PDB entry 6O7K | electron microscopy, 4.20 A resolution (low resolution: residue-level contacts below are approximate; hydrogen-bond / salt-bridge calls are withheld) | chains g and q of the 25 polymer chains in the assembly

[Chain g]
Molecule: 16S ribosomal RNA
From: Escherichia coli
Sequence (1539 nucleotides; each row starts with the number of its first residue):
     2 AAUUGAAGAGUUUGAUCAUGGCUCAGAUUGAACGCUGGCGGCAGGCCUAA
    52 CACAUGCAAGUCGAACGGUAACAGGAAGAAGCUUGCUUCUUUGCUGACGA
   102 GUGGCGGACGGGUGAGUAAUGUCUGGGAAACUGCCUGAUGGAGGGGGAUA
   152 ACUACUGGAAACGGUAGCUAAUACCGCAUAACGUCGCAAGACCAAAGAGG
   202 GGGACCUUCGGGCCUCUUGCCAUCGGAUGUGCCCAGAUGGGAUUAGCUAG
   252 UAGGUGGGGUAACGGCUCACCUAGGCGACGAUCCCUAGCUGGUCUGAGAG
   302 GAUGACCAGCCACACUGGAACUGAGACACGGUCCAGACUCCUACGGGAGG
   352 CAGCAGUGGGGAAUAUUGCACAAUGGGCGCAAGCCUGAUGCAGCCAUGCC
   402 GCGUGUAUGAAGAAGGCCUUCGGGUUGUAAAGUACUUUCAGCGGGGAGGA
   452 AGGGAGUAAAGUUAAUACCUUUGCUCAUUGACGUUACCCGCAGAAGAAGC
   502 ACCGGCUAACUCCGUGCCAGCAGCCGCGGUAAUACGGAGGGUGCAAGCGU
   552 UAAUCGGAAUUACUGGGCGUAAAGCGCACGCAGGCGGUUUGUUAAGUCAG
   602 AUGUGAAAUCCCCGGGCUCAACCUGGGAACUGCAUCUGAUACUGGCAAGC
   652 UUGAGUCUCGUAGAGGGGGGUAGAAUUCCAGGUGUAGCGGUGAAAUGCGU
   702 AGAGAUCUGGAGGAAUACCGGUGGCGAAGGCGGCCCCCUGGACGAAGACU
   752 GACGCUCAGGUGCGAAAGCGUGGGGAGCAAACAGGAUUAGAUACCCUGGU
   802 AGUCCACGCCGUAAACGAUGUCGACUUGGAGGUUGUGCCCUUGAGGCGUG
   852 GCUUCCGGAGCUAACGCGUUAAGUCGACCGCCUGGGGAGUACGGCCGCAA
   902 GGUUAAAACUCAAAUGAAUUGACGGGGGCCCGCACAAGCGGUGGAGCAUG
   952 UGGUUUAAUUCGAUGCAACGCGAAGAACCUUACCUGGUCUUGACAUCCAC
  1002 GGAAGUUUUCAGAGAUGAGAAUGUGCCUUCGGGAACCGUGAGACAGGUGC
  1052 UGCAUGGCUGUCGUCAGCUCGUGUUGUGAAAUGUUGGGUUAAGUCCCGCA
  1102 ACGAGCGCAACCCUUAUCCUUUGUUGCCAGCGGUCCGGCCGGGAACUCAA
  1152 AGGAGACUGCCAGUGAUAAACUGGAGGAAGGUGGGGAUGACGUCAAGUCA
  1202 UCAUGGCCCUUACGACCAGGGCUACACACGUGCUACAAUGGCGCAUACAA
  1252 AGAGAAGCGACCUCGCGAGAGCAAGCGGACCUCAUAAAGUGCGUCGUAGU
  1302 CCGGAUUGGAGUCUGCAACUCGACUCCAUGAAGUCGGAAUCGCUAGUAAU
  1352 CGUGGAUCAGAAUGCCACGGUGAAUACGUUCCCGGGCCUUGUACACACCG
  1402 CCCGUCACACCAUGGGAGUGGGUUGCAAAAGAAGUAGGUAGCUUAACCUU
  1452 CGGGAGGGCGCUUACCACUUUGUGAUUCAUGACUGGGGUGAAGUCGUAAC
  1502 AAGGUAACCGUAGGGGAACCUGCGGUUGGAUCACCUCCU

[Chain q]
Molecule: 30S ribosomal protein S11
From: Escherichia coli
Reference sequence: P0A7R9 (RS11_ECOLI); residues 12-128 here correspond to UniProt positions 13-129 (UniProt number = residue number + 1)
Amino-acid sequence (117 residues; numbered 12 to 128; the number before each row is that of its first residue):
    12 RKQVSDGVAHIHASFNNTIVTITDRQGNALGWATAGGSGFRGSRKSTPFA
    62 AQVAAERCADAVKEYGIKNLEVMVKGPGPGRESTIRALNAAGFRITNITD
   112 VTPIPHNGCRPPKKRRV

[How chain g and chain q interact]
Contacting residue pairs (80):
  G674(g) with His-117(q)
  A675(g) with Ile-115(q); Pro-116(q); His-117(q); Gly-119(q)
  A676(g) with Pro-114(q); Ile-115(q); Pro-116(q); Gly-119(q)
  U677(g) with Pro-114(q); Cys-120(q)
  G683(g) with Gly-38(q); Asn-39(q)
  U684(g) with Asn-39(q); Ala-40(q)
  G685(g) with Ala-40(q); Trp-43(q)
  U686(g) with Trp-43(q)
  A687(g) with Trp-43(q)
  G688(g) with Thr-45(q)
  C689(g) with Asn-28(q); Thr-45(q); Gly-47(q); Gly-48(q); Arg-52(q)
  G690(g) with Asn-28(q)
  G691(g) with Asn-27(q); Lys-56(q)
  U692(g) with Asn-27(q); Gly-53(q); Arg-126(q)
  G693(g) with Arg-126(q)
  A694(g) with Ser-54(q)
  A695(g) with Gly-53(q)
  A704(g) with Trp-43(q)
  G705(g) with Ile-30(q); Trp-43(q)
  A706(g) with His-23(q); Ile-30(q); Thr-32(q)
  U707(g) with His-21(q); His-23(q); Thr-34(q); Gly-38(q); Lys-86(q)
  C708(g) with His-21(q); Gln-37(q); Gly-38(q); Lys-86(q)
  A715(g) with Gly-119(q)
  A716(g) with His-117(q); Asn-118(q); Gly-119(q)
  A718(g) with Pro-116(q); His-117(q)
  A777(g) with Cys-120(q)
  G778(g) with Cys-120(q); Arg-121(q)
  C779(g) with Arg-121(q); Pro-123(q); Lys-124(q)
  A780(g) with Pro-123(q); Lys-124(q); Lys-125(q)
  A781(g) with Lys-125(q)
  C795(g) with Arg-127(q); Val-128(q)
  C796(g) with Lys-125(q); Arg-126(q); Arg-127(q); Val-128(q)
  C797(g) with Lys-125(q); Arg-126(q)
  U1506(g) with Arg-127(q)
  U1522(g) with Arg-127(q)
  G1523(g) with Lys-124(q); Arg-127(q)
  C1524(g) with Arg-121(q); Lys-124(q)
  G1525(g) with Arg-121(q)
Also at the interface, not in a pair above, chain g (40 interface residues in all): G714, U717
Also at the interface, not in a pair above, chain q (37 interface residues in all): Ser-25, Met-84, Pro-122

[Overview]
The interface between chain g and chain q involves 40 residues on one side and 37 on the other.
Here chain g is 16S ribosomal RNA and chain q is 30S ribosomal protein S11, both from Escherichia coli. Entry
6O7K (30S initiation complex) was determined by electron microscopy.
